5YAA - chain A; structure by X-ray diffraction, 1.75 A resolution.

# Chain A
Molecule: Meiosis regulator and mRNA stability factor 1
Organism: Mus musculus
Notes: fragment: NYN domain
Reference sequence: Q8BJ34 (MARF1_MOUSE); residues 158-320 here correspond to UniProt positions 337-499 (UniProt number = residue number + 179)
Chain sequence (163 residues; each row starts with the number of its first residue):
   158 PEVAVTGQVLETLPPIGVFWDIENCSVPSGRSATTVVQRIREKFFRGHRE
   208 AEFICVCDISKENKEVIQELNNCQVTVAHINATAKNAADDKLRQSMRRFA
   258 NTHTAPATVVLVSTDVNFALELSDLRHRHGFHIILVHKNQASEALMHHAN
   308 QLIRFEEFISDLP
Disordered / not traced: 158-168, 319-320
Construct notes: engineered mutation Mse-253 (Leu432 in Q8BJ34), Mse-303 (Leu482 in Q8BJ34)
Modified positions: Mse-253 (selenomethionine); Mse-303 (selenomethionine)
Reported in the primary citation:
  - catalytic residues: Asp-178, Asp-215, Asp-246, Asp-272
  - mutagenesis - D178A, D215A, D246A, D272A: abolished catalytic activity on ssRNA substrate
  - mutagenesis - D272A: increased expression

# In short
From the paper: catalytic residues Asp-178, Asp-215 and Asp-246 among others; D178A, D215A and D246A, among
others, abolish catalytic activity on ssRNA substrate.
Chain A is Meiosis regulator and mRNA stability factor 1 (Mus musculus); the structure, Crystal structure of
Marf1 NYN domain from Mus musculus, was determined by X-ray diffraction (same publication as 5YAD).
